2WTU - chains A and F of the 4 polymer chains in the assembly; structure by X-ray diffraction, 3.40 A resolution.

# Chain A
Name: DNA mismatch repair protein muts
Source organism: Escherichia coli
UniProt: P23909 (MUTS_ECOLI); numbering as in UniProt (aligned over 1-800)
Chain sequence (800 residues; row label = number of the first residue in the row):
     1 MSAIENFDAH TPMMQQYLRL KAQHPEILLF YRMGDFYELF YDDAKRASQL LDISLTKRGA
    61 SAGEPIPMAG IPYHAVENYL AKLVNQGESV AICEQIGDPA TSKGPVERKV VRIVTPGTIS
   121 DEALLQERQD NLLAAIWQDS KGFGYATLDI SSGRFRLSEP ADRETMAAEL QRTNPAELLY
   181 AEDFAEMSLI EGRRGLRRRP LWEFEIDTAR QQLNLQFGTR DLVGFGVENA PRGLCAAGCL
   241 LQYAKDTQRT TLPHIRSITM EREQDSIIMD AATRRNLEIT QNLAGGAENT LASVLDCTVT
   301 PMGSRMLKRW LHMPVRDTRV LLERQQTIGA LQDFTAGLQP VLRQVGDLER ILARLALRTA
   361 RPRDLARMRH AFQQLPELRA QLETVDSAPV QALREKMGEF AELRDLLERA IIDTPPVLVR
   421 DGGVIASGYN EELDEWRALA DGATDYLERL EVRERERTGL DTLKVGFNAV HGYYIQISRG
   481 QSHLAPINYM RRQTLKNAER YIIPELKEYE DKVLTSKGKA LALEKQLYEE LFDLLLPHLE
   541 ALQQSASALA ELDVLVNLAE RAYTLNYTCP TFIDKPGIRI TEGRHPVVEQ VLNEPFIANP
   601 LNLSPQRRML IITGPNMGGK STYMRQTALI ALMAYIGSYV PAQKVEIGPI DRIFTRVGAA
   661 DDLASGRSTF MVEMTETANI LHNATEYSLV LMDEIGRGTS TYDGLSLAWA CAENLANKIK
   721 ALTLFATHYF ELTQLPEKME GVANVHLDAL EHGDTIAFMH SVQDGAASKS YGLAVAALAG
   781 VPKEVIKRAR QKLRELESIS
Disordered / not traced: 1, 662-669
Residues lining bound ligands: ADP (adenosine-5'-diphosphate): Val588, Leu592, Pro595, Phe596, Ile597, Asn599, Pro615, Asn616, Met617, Gly618, Gly619, Lys620, Ser621, Thr622, His760
Swiss-Prot annotation at these positions:
  - binding site (ATP): Gly614 to Ser621
What the authors report for this chain:
  - contacts within the chain: Asn616-His728 (hydrogen bond), Gly658-Asp693 (backbone contact), Glu694-Arg697
  - conformationally variable residues (loop rearrangement, side-chain flip): Asn616, Asp693, His728
  - mutagenesis - D693N: unchanged binding to ADP
  - mutagenesis - D693V: decreased binding to ADP
  - mutagenesis - D693N (K1 2ATP 0.42 mm), D693V: decreased binding to ATP
  - mutagenesis - D693N: abolished binding to [gamma-32P]ATP
  - mutagenesis - D693N, D693V: decreased catalytic activity on ATP
  - mutagenesis - D693N (1.9 min-1): unchanged catalytic activity on 10 mm magnesium
  - mutagenesis - D693N: increased catalytic activity on higher metal ion concentrations
  - mutagenesis - D693V: abolished binding to MutL
  - mutagenesis - D693N: decreased binding to MutL

# Chain F
Molecule: 16-nt DNA strand
Sequence (16 nucleotides; each row starts with the number of its first residue):
    15 CTGGTGCATG GCAGCT

# Interface between chain A and chain F
Contacting residue pairs (25):
  Phe36(A) - DA22(F)  stacking on the base
  Phe36(A) - DT23(F)  base contact
  Glu38(A) - DA22(F)  base contact
  Ile53(A) - DT23(F)  phosphate contact
  Ser54(A) - DT23(F)  hydrogen bond to the phosphate
  Thr56(A) - DC21(F)  phosphate contact
  Thr56(A) - DA22(F)  phosphate contact
  Lys57(A) - DC21(F)  sugar contact
  Arg58(A) - DG20(F)  base contact
  Met68(A) - DC21(F)  sugar contact
  Gly70(A) - DA22(F)  sugar contact
  Gly70(A) - DT23(F)  sugar contact
  Ile71(A) - DT23(F)  sugar contact
  Pro72(A) - DT23(F)  base contact
  Pro72(A) - DG24(F)  sugar contact
  His74(A) - DG24(F)  sugar contact
  Ala75(A) - DG24(F)  sugar contact
  Tyr79(A) - DT23(F)  hydrogen bond to the phosphate
  Tyr79(A) - DG24(F)  hydrogen bond to the phosphate
  Asn468(A) - DG28(F)  phosphate contact
  Gln493(A) - DG28(F)  phosphate contact
  Leu495(A) - DC29(F)  phosphate contact
  Lys496(A) - DC29(F)  hydrogen bond to the phosphate
  Lys496(A) - DT30(F)  salt bridge to the phosphate
  Arg500(A) - DG28(F)  salt bridge to the phosphate
Also at the interface, not in a pair above, chain A (20 interface residues in all): Ala69
Also at the interface, not in a pair above, chain F (10 interface residues in all): DG25, DA27

# Overview
20 residues of chain A face 10 of chain F across their interface, with 4 hydrogen bonds, 2 salt bridges and 1
aromatic stacking contact. Polar contacts include Ser54(A)-DT23(F), Tyr79(A)-DT23(F) and Tyr79(A)-DG24(F).
Ligands of chain A: ADP. From the paper: D693N and D693V of chain A reduce binding to ATP; conformational
variability at Asn616(A), Asp693(A) and His728(A).
Chain A is DNA mismatch repair protein muts (Escherichia coli) and chain F is a 16-nt DNA strand; the
structure, Crystal structure of Escherichia coli MutS in complex with a 16 basepair oligo containing an A.A
..., was determined by X-ray diffraction, deposited together with 3K0S.
